6WUA - chains a and i of the 8 polymer chains in the assembly; structure by electron microscopy, 3.20 A resolution.

Chain a:
Molecule: 16S rRNA
Organism: Enterococcus faecalis OG1RF
Sequence (1548 nucleotides; each row starts with the number of its first residue):
     3 UGAGAGUUUG AUCCUGGCUC AGGACGAACG CUGGCGGCGU GCCUAAUACA UGCAAGUCGA
    63 ACGCUUCUUU CCUCCCGAGU GCUUGCACUC AAUUGGAAAG AGGAGUGGCG GACGGGUGAG
   123 UAACACGUGG GUAACCUACC CAUCAGAGGG GGAUAACACU UGGAAACAGG UGCUAAUACC
   183 GCAUAACAGU UUAUGCCGCA UGGCAUAAGA GUGAAAGGCG CUUUCGGGUG UCGCUGAUGG
   243 AUGGACCCGC GGUGCAUUAG CUAGUUGGUG AGGUAACGGC UCACCAAGGC CACGAUGCAU
   303 AGCCGACCUG AGAGGGUGAU CGGCCACACU GGGACUGAGA CACGGCCCAG ACUCCUACGG
   363 GAGGCAGCAG UAGGGAAUCU UCGGCAAUGG ACGAAAGUCU GACCGAGCAA CGCCGCGUGA
   423 GUGAAGAAGG UUUUCGGAUC GUAAAACUCU GUUGUUAGAG AAGAACAAGG ACGUUAGUAA
   483 CUGAACGUCC CCUGACGGUA UCUAACCAGA AAGCCACGGC UAACUACGUG CCAGCAGCCG
   543 CGGUAAUACG UAGGUGGCAA GCGUUGUCCG GAUUUAUUGG GCGUAAAGCG AGCGCAGGCG
   603 GUUUCUUAAG UCUGAUGUGA AAGCCCCCGG CUCAACCGGG GAGGGUCAUU GGAAACUGGG
   663 AGACUUGAGU GCAGAAGAGG AGAGUGGAAU UCCAUGUGUA GCGGUGAAAU GCGUAGAUAU
   723 AUGGAGGAAC ACCAGUGGCG AAGGCGGCUC UCUGGUCUGU AACUGACGCU GAGGCUCGAA
   783 AGCGUGGGGA GCAAACAGGA UUAGAUACCC UGGUAGUCCA CGCCGUAAAC GAUGAGUGCU
   843 AAGUGUUGGA GGGUUUCCGC CCUUCAGUGC UGCAGCAAAC GCAUUAAGCA CUCCGCCUGG
   903 GGAGUACGAC CGCAAGGUUG AAACUCAAAG GAAUUGACGG GGGCCCGCAC AAGCGGUGGA
   963 GCAUGUGGUU UAAUUCGAAG CAACGCGAAG AACCUUACCA GGUCUUGACA UCCUUUGACC
  1023 ACUCUAGAGA UAGAGCUUUC CCUUCGGGGA CAAAGUGACA GGUGGUGCAU GGUUGUCGUC
  1083 AGCUCGUGUC GUGAGAUGUU GGGUUAAGUC CCGCAACGAG CGCAACCCUU AUUGUUAGUU
  1143 GCCAUCAUUU AGUUGGGCAC UCUAGCGAGA CUGCCGGUGA CAAACCGGAG GAAGGUGGGG
  1203 AUGACGUCAA AUCAUCAUGC CCCUUAUGAC CUGGGCUACA CACGUGCUAC AAUGGGAAGU
  1263 ACAACGAGUC GCUAGACCGC GAGGUCAUGC AAAUCUCUUA AAGCUUCUCU CAGUUCGGAU
  1323 UGCAGGCUGC AACUCGCCUG CAUGAAGCCG GAAUCGCUAG UAAUCGCGGA UCAGCACGCC
  1383 GCGGUGAAUA CGUUCCCGGG CCUUGUACAC ACCGCCCGUC ACACCACGAG AGUUUGUAAC
  1443 ACCCGAAGUC GGUGAGGUAA CCUUUUUGGA GCCAGCCGCC UAAGGUGGGA UAGAUGAUUG
  1503 GGGUGAAGUC GUAACAAGGU AGCCGUAUCG GAAGGUGCGG CUGGAUCA
Disordered / not traced: 3-949, 1081-1124, 1396-1550

Chain i:
Protein: 30S ribosomal protein S9
Organism: Enterococcus faecalis OG1RF
UniProtKB: A0A1B4XSA2 (A0A1B4XSA2_ENTFL); residue numbers follow UniProt; this construct covers 3-130
Chain sequence (128 residues; numbered 3 to 130; the number before each row is that of its first residue):
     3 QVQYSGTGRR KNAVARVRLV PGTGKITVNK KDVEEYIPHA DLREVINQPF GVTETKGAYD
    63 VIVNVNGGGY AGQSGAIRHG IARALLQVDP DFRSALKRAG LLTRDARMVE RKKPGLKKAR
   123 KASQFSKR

How chain a and chain i interact:
Contacting residue pairs - 100 pairs, chain a then chain i:
  G958(a) with Gln126(i), hydrogen bond to the base
  U959(a) with Gln126(i), hydrogen bond to the sugar
  G982(a) with Lys129(i), base contact
  C983(a) with Phe127(i), phosphate contact
  A984(a) with Phe127(i), phosphate contact
  C986(a) with Arg130(i), hydrogen bond to the base
  U1132(a) with Met110(i), sugar contact
  A1133(a) with Arg106(i), hydrogen bond to the phosphate; Ala108(i), sugar contact
  U1134(a) with Arg11(i), phosphate contact; Arg85(i), phosphate contact; Arg106(i), salt bridge to the phosphate
  U1135(a) with Arg11(i), salt bridge to the phosphate; Arg85(i), salt bridge to the phosphate
  C1144(a) with Arg18(i), sugar contact
  C1145(a) with Arg18(i), salt bridge to the phosphate; Asn66(i), phosphate contact
  A1146(a) with Gln5(i), hydrogen bond to the sugar; Arg20(i), sugar contact
  C1162(a) with Arg18(i), hydrogen bond to the base
  U1163(a) with Thr9(i), phosphate contact; Arg11(i), phosphate contact; Val16(i), phosphate contact; Arg18(i), sugar contact
  C1164(a) with Arg11(i), salt bridge to the phosphate
  G1192(a) with Lys99(i), salt bridge to the phosphate
  G1193(a) with Arg95(i), salt bridge to the phosphate; Lys99(i), hydrogen bond to the base
  A1194(a) with Leu104(i), sugar contact; Thr105(i), hydrogen bond to the phosphate; Arg106(i), sugar contact
  A1195(a) with Thr105(i), phosphate contact
  G1201(a) with Glu112(i), sugar contact; Lys115(i), phosphate contact; Arg122(i), salt bridge to the phosphate
  G1202(a) with Lys115(i), phosphate contact
  U1247(a) with Ser125(i), phosphate contact; Gln126(i), hydrogen bond to the phosphate; Phe127(i), phosphate contact
  G1248(a) with Lys119(i), salt bridge to the phosphate; Ser125(i), phosphate contact; Gln126(i), phosphate contact
  A1263(a) with Lys33(i), salt bridge to the phosphate
  C1264(a) with Tyr38(i), sugar contact; Gly70(i), hydrogen bond to the sugar; Gly71(i), sugar contact; Gln75(i), sugar contact
  A1265(a) with Asn68(i), phosphate contact; Gly69(i), hydrogen bond to the phosphate; Gly70(i), sugar contact
  A1266(a) with Asn14(i), sugar contact
  G1305(a) with His41(i), hydrogen bond to the sugar; Tyr72(i), sugar contact
  C1306(a) with Pro40(i), sugar contact; His41(i), sugar contact
  C1357(a) with Gln126(i), sugar contact; Phe127(i), phosphate contact
  G1358(a) with Lys123(i), sugar contact; Ala124(i), sugar contact; Ser125(i), sugar contact; Phe127(i), phosphate contact
  C1359(a) with Arg122(i), sugar contact
  U1360(a) with Arg122(i), salt bridge to the phosphate
  A1361(a) with Arg122(i), salt bridge to the phosphate
  G1362(a) with Arg12(i), hydrogen bond to the base; Lys13(i), base contact; Arg109(i), base contact; Met110(i), sugar contact
  U1363(a) with Val111(i), phosphate contact; Glu112(i), hydrogen bond to the phosphate; Arg122(i), phosphate contact
  A1364(a) with Lys120(i), salt bridge to the phosphate; Arg122(i), hydrogen bond to the phosphate; Lys123(i), hydrogen bond to the phosphate
  A1365(a) with Lys120(i), salt bridge to the phosphate; Lys123(i), salt bridge to the phosphate
  U1366(a) with Lys120(i), hydrogen bond to the base
  C1381(a) with Lys119(i), salt bridge to the phosphate
  C1382(a) with Lys114(i), salt bridge to the phosphate; Gly117(i), hydrogen bond to the phosphate; Leu118(i), phosphate contact
  G1383(a) with Arg113(i), salt bridge to the phosphate; Lys114(i), salt bridge to the phosphate; Lys115(i), phosphate contact; Pro116(i), phosphate contact
  C1384(a) with Arg113(i), phosphate contact; Lys114(i), hydrogen bond to the phosphate
  G1385(a) with Asn14(i), sugar contact
  G1386(a) with Lys13(i), phosphate contact; Asn14(i), phosphate contact; Gly70(i), phosphate contact; Gly71(i), hydrogen bond to the phosphate; Val111(i), phosphate contact
  U1387(a) with Lys13(i), salt bridge to the phosphate; Gly71(i), phosphate contact; Tyr72(i), hydrogen bond to the phosphate; Ala73(i), hydrogen bond to the phosphate; Gly74(i), hydrogen bond to the phosphate
  G1388(a) with Lys13(i), hydrogen bond to the base; Ala73(i), phosphate contact
Also at the interface, not in a pair above, chain a (52 interface residues in all): U1147, G1199, G1246, A1304
Also at the interface, not in a pair above, chain i (52 interface residues in all): Arg100, Ala121, Ser128

Summary:
Chain a and chain i each contribute 52 residues to their interface; the contacts include 24 hydrogen bonds and
20 salt bridges. Polar contacts include G958(a)-Gln126(i), C986(a)-Arg130(i) and C1162(a)-Arg18(i).
Here chain a is 16S rRNA and chain i is 30S ribosomal protein S9, both from Enterococcus faecalis OG1RF. Entry
6WUA (30S subunit (head) of 70S Ribosome Enterococcus faecalis MultiBody refinement) was determined by
electron microscopy, deposited together with 6WUB.
